PDB entry 8GUI | electron microscopy, 2.81 A resolution | chains C and J of the 12 polymer chains in the assembly

Chain C:
Name: Histone H2A type 1
From: Homo sapiens
UniProtKB: P0C0S8 (H2A1_HUMAN); residues 1-129 here correspond to UniProt positions 2-130 (UniProt number = residue number + 1)
Sequence (129 residues; each row starts with the number of its first residue):
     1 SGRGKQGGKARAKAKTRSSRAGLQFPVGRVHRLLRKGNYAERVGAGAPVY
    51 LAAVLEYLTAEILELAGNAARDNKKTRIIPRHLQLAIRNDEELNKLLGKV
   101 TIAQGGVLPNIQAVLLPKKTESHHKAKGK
Not modelled in the structure: 1-8, 121-129
Swiss-Prot annotation at these positions:
  - modified residue: Ser1 (N-acetylserine), Arg3 (Citrulline), Lys5 (N6-(2-hydroxyisobutyryl)lysine), Lys9 (N6-(2-hydroxyisobutyryl)lysine), Lys13 (N6-(beta-hydroxybutyryl)lysine), Lys36 (N6-(2-hydroxyisobutyryl)lysine), Lys74 (N6-(2-hydroxyisobutyryl)lysine), Lys75 (N6-(2-hydroxyisobutyryl)lysine), Lys95 (N6-(2-hydroxyisobutyryl)lysine), Lys99 (N6-glutaryllysine), Gln104 (N5-methylglutamine), Lys118 (N6-(2-hydroxyisobutyryl)lysine), Lys119 (N6-crotonyllysine), Thr120 (Phosphothreonine), Lys125 (N6-crotonyllysine)
  - cross-link (Glycyl lysine isopeptide (Lys-Gly)): Lys13 (interchain with G-Cter in ubiquitin), Lys15 (interchain with G-Cter in ubiquitin), Lys119 (interchain with G-Cter in ubiquitin)

Chain J:
Molecule: 147-nt DNA strand
Sequence (147 nucleotides; each row starts with the number of its first residue):
     1 ACAGGATGTATATATCTGACACGTGCCTGGAGACTAGGGAGTAATCCCCT
    51 TGGCGGTTAAAACGCGGGGGACAGCGCGTACGTGCGTTTAAGCGGTGCTA
   101 GAGCTGTCTACGACCAATTGAGCGGCCTCGGCACCGGGATTCTCCAG

Interface between chain C and chain J:
Pairs across the interface (16):
  Arg11(C) with DA31(J), base contact; DG32(J), hydrogen bond to the sugar; DA33(J), phosphate contact
  Ala12(C) with DG32(J), sugar contact; DA33(J), hydrogen bond to the phosphate
  Lys15(C) with DA31(J), phosphate contact; DG32(J), hydrogen bond to the phosphate
  Thr16(C) with DA31(J), phosphate contact
  Arg17(C) with DA31(J), salt bridge to the phosphate
  Arg20(C) with DG32(J), salt bridge to the phosphate
  Gly28(C) with DG30(J), sugar contact; DA31(J), phosphate contact
  Arg29(C) with DG30(J), sugar contact
  Arg32(C) with DG30(J), salt bridge to the phosphate
  Arg42(C) with DG39(J), sugar contact
  Arg77(C) with DC20(J), sugar contact
Interface residues without a listed pair, chain C (12 interface residues in all): Ala14
Interface residues without a listed pair, chain J (7 interface residues in all): DG29

Overview:
12 residues of chain C and 7 residues of chain J are in contact; the contacts include 3 hydrogen bonds and 3
salt bridges. Polar contacts include Arg11(C)-DG32(J), Ala12(C)-DA33(J) and Lys15(C)-DG32(J).
Chain C is Histone H2A type 1 (Homo sapiens) and chain J is a 147-nt DNA strand; the structure,
Bre1-nucleosome complex (Model I), was determined by electron microscopy together with 8GUJ and 8GUK from the
same study.
